PDB entry 4YGW | X-ray diffraction, 2.18 A resolution | chains b and B

# Chain b
Molecule: S-peptide: ACE-LYS-GLU-THR-ALA-ALA-HCS-LYS-PHE-GLU-HCS-GLN-HIS-MET-ASP-SER
Amino-acid sequence (16 residues; each row starts with the number of its first residue):
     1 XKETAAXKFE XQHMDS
Modified residues: ACE (acetyl group) at position 1; HCS (2-amino-4-mercapto-butyric acid) at position 7; HCS (2-amino-4-mercapto-butyric acid) at position 11
Covalent attachments: 1-hydroxypropan-2-one (4Y8) linked to HCS_7, HCS_11

# Chain B
Molecule: Ribonuclease A C2
From: Bos taurus
UniProtKB: W0UVI3 (W0UVI3_BOVIN); residues 22-124 here correspond to UniProt positions 113-215 (UniProt number = residue number + 91)
Amino-acid sequence (103 residues; numbered 22 to 124; the number before each row is that of its first residue):
    22 SSNYCNQMMK SRNLTKDRCK PVNTFVHESL ADVQAVCSQK NVACKNGQTN CYQSYSTMSI
    82 TDCRETGSSK YPNCAYKTTQ ANKHIIVACE GNPYVPVHFD ASV
Disulfides: Cys26-Cys84, Cys40-Cys95, Cys58-Cys110, Cys65-Cys72

# Chain b / chain B interface
Residue-residue contacts - 32 pairs, chain b then chain B:
  Ala5(b) - Val118(B)  hydrophobic
  Ala6(b) - Val116(B)  hydrophobic
  Ala6(b) - Pro117(B)
  Phe9(b) - Val54(B)  hydrophobic
  Phe9(b) - Val108(B)  hydrophobic
  Phe9(b) - Pro117(B)
  Phe9(b) - His119(B)
  Phe9(b) - Phe120(B)
  Glu10(b) - Arg33(B)
  Glu10(b) - Leu51(B)
  HCS_11(b) - Arg33(B)  hydrogen bond (backbone-side chain)
  Gln12(b) - Leu35(B)
  Gln12(b) - Lys41(B)  hydrogen bond
  Gln12(b) - Asn44(B)  hydrogen bond (backbone-side chain)
  Gln12(b) - Phe46(B)
  His13(b) - Asn44(B)
  His13(b) - Thr45(B)  hydrogen bond (side chain-backbone)
  His13(b) - Phe46(B)
  His13(b) - Val47(B)  hydrogen bond (backbone-backbone)
  His13(b) - Phe120(B)
  Met14(b) - Arg33(B)  hydrogen bond (backbone-side chain)
  Met14(b) - Val47(B)
  Met14(b) - Glu49(B)
  Met14(b) - Ser50(B)
  Met14(b) - Leu51(B)  hydrophobic
  Met14(b) - Val54(B)  hydrophobic
  Asp15(b) - Tyr25(B)  hydrogen bond
  Asp15(b) - Arg33(B)  salt bridge
  Asp15(b) - Val47(B)  hydrogen bond (backbone-backbone)
  Asp15(b) - His48(B)  salt bridge
  Ser16(b) - Glu49(B)  hydrogen bond (side chain-backbone)
  Ser16(b) - Ser50(B)
Interface residues without a listed pair, chain B (21 interface residues in all): Met29, Gln55

# Overview
10 residues of chain b and 21 residues of chain B are in contact, with 9 hydrogen bonds and 2 salt bridges.
Polar contacts include Asp15(b)-Arg33(B), Asp15(b)-His48(B) and HCS_11(b)-Arg33(B). 1-hydroxypropan-2-one is
covalently linked to HCS_11(b).
Chain b is S-peptide: ACE-LYS-GLU-THR-ALA-ALA-HCS-LYS-PHE-GLU-HCS-GLN-HIS-MET-ASP-SER and chain B is
Ribonuclease A C2 (Bos taurus); the structure, RNase S in complex with stabilized S peptide, was determined by
X-ray diffraction.
